8E8X - chains 3 and 4 of the 6 polymer chains in the assembly; structure by electron microscopy, 2.91 A resolution.

== Chain 3 ==
Molecule: Capsid protein VP3
Organism: Human poliovirus 3 strain Sabin
UniProtKB: A0A2H4WRH7 (A0A2H4WRH7_9ENTO); residues 1-235 here correspond to UniProt positions 341-575 (UniProt number = residue number + 340)
Amino-acid sequence (235 residues; each row starts with the number of its first residue):
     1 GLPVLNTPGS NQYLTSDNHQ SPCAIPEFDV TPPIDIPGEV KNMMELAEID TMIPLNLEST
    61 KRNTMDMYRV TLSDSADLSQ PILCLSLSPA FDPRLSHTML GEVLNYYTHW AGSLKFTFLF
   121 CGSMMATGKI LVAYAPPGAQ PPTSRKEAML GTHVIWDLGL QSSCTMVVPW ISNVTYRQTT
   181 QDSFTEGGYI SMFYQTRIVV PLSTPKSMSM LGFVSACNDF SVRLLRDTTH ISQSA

== Chain 4 ==
Molecule: Capsid protein VP4
Organism: Human poliovirus 3 strain Sabin
UniProtKB: A0A2H4Z5W5 (A0A2H4Z5W5_9ENTO); numbering as in UniProt (aligned over 2-69)
Amino-acid sequence (68 residues; numbered 2 to 69; the number before each row is that of its first residue):
     2 GAQVSSQKVG AHENSNRAYG GSTINYTTIN YYKDSASNAA SKQDYSQDPS KFTEPLKDVL
    62 IKTAPALN
Not modelled in the structure: 16-23, 69

== Chain 3 / chain 4 interface ==
Residue-residue contacts - 32 pairs, chain 3 then chain 4:
  Asn18(3) - Ala40(4)
  Asn18(3) - Lys43(4)  hydrogen bond
  Gln20(3) - Ile30(4)  hydrogen bond (side chain-backbone)
  Gln20(3) - Asn31(4)
  Gln20(3) - Tyr32(4)  hydrogen bond (side chain-backbone)
  Gln20(3) - Tyr33(4)
  Gln20(3) - Ser38(4)
  Gln20(3) - Ala40(4)
  Ser21(3) - Tyr33(4)
  Ser21(3) - Ser38(4)
  Cys23(3) - Asp35(4)
  Cys23(3) - Ser38(4)
  Ile25(3) - Asp35(4)
  Pro26(3) - Asp35(4)
  Glu27(3) - Lys34(4)  salt bridge
  Glu27(3) - Asp35(4)
  Gly38(3) - Phe53(4)
  Glu39(3) - Gln48(4)  hydrogen bond (backbone-side chain)
  Glu39(3) - Lys52(4)
  Glu39(3) - Phe53(4)
  Val40(3) - Gln48(4)
  Val40(3) - Phe53(4)  hydrophobic
  Lys41(3) - Tyr46(4)
  Lys41(3) - Gln48(4)  hydrogen bond
  Glu45(3) - Gln48(4)  hydrogen bond
  Glu45(3) - Pro50(4)
  Glu45(3) - Phe53(4)
  Glu48(3) - Pro50(4)
  Glu48(3) - Thr54(4)
  Ile49(3) - Phe53(4)  hydrophobic
  Gln161(3) - Pro66(4)
  Gln161(3) - Ala67(4)  hydrogen bond (side chain-backbone)
Other interface residues (no listed pair), chain 3 (18 interface residues in all): Pro22, Phe28, Leu160
Other interface residues (no listed pair), chain 4 (22 interface residues in all): Asn39, Ala41, Asp45, Asp49, Leu68

== Overview ==
Chain 3 and chain 4 form an interface of 18 and 22 residues respectively; the contacts include 7 hydrogen
bonds and 1 salt bridge. Polar contacts include Glu27(3)-Lys34(4), Asn18(3)-Lys43(4) and Gln20(3)-Ile30(4).
Chain 3 is Capsid protein VP3 and chain 4 is Capsid protein VP4, both from Human poliovirus 3 strain Sabin;
the structure, 9H2 Fab-Sabin poliovirus 3 complex, was determined by electron microscopy (same publication as
8E8L, 8E8R, 8E8S, 8E8Y and 8E8Z).
